PDB entry 3O9X | X-ray diffraction, 2.10 A resolution | chains A and B of the 4 polymer chains in the assembly

Chain A (and B):
Protein: Uncharacterized HTH-type transcriptional regulator ygiT
Source organism: Escherichia coli
Notes: chain B of this document is another copy of the same molecule, construct and numbering; everything in this record applies to it too
Reference sequence: Q46864 (YGIT_ECOLI); numbering as in UniProt (aligned over 1-131)
Sequence (133 residues; numbered -1 to 131; the number before each row is that of its first residue; numbers below 1 keep their minus sign (Gly-1 is residue -1)):
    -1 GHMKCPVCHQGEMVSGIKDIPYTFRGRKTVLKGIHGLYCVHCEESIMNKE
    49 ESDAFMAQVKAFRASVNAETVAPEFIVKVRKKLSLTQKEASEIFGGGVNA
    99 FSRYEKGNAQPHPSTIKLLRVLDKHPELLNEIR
Unresolved in the structure: -1
Differences from the reference sequence: expression tag (-1 to 0)
Ion coordination: Zn2+: Cys3, Cys6, Cys37, Cys40
UniProt features mapped onto this chain:
  - DNA-binding region: Gln85 to Lys104 (H-T-H motif)
  - binding site (Zn(2+)): Cys3, Cys6, Cys37, Cys40
  - mutagenesis: Arg61 (R61A/D: Decreases DNA-binding, decreases thermostability of MqsR-MqsA complex), Asn97 to Arg101 (Abolishes DNA-binding, including binding to the rpoS promoter), Asn97 (N97A: 50-fold reduction in DNA-binding), Arg101 (R101A: 10-fold reduction in DNA-binding)
From the paper describing this entry:
  - binding site for the 26-nt DNA strand: Phe22, Arg23, Lys58, Arg61, Arg78, Lys79, Thr84, Gln85, Lys86, Gly94, Gly95, Val96, Asn97 to Lys104, Ala107, Gln108, His110
  - specificity-determining residues: Asn97, Arg101
  - binding site for the 26-nt DNA strand: Asn97, Ser100, His110
  - mutagenesis - N97A (40.1 +/- 7.3 nm), R101A (7.5 +/- 4.5 nm): decreased binding to the 26-nt DNA strand
  - mutagenesis - N97A/R101A: abolished binding to the 26-nt DNA strand
  - conformationally variable residues (domain motion, loop rearrangement): Arg23, Arg61, Asn65, Thr68, Val69, Gly93 to Gly95
  - contacts within the chain: Asn65-Gly105 (hydrogen bond), Asn65-Gln108 (hydrogen bond)
  - self-association interface (contacts with another copy of this molecule): Ser112

Interface between chain A and chain B:
Contacting residue pairs (33):
  Ile91(A) - Lys115(B)  hydrogen bond (backbone-side chain)
  Phe92(A) - His110(B)  hydrogen bond (backbone-side chain)
  Phe92(A) - Pro111(B)
  Phe92(A) - Ser112(B)  hydrogen bond (backbone-side chain)
  Gly93(A) - Pro111(B)
  His110(A) - Phe92(B)  hydrogen bond (side chain-backbone)
  His110(A) - His110(B)
  His110(A) - Thr113(B)
  Pro111(A) - Phe92(B)
  Pro111(A) - Gly93(B)
  Ser112(A) - Phe92(B)  hydrogen bond (side chain-backbone)
  Ser112(A) - Ser112(B)
  Ser112(A) - Thr113(B)  hydrogen bond
  Ser112(A) - Leu116(B)
  Thr113(A) - His110(B)
  Thr113(A) - Ser112(B)  hydrogen bond
  Lys115(A) - Ile91(B)  hydrogen bond (side chain-backbone)
  Lys115(A) - Leu116(B)
  Lys115(A) - Ile130(B)
  Leu116(A) - Leu116(B)  hydrophobic
  Arg118(A) - Glu129(B)
  Arg118(A) - Ile130(B)  hydrogen bond (side chain-backbone)
  Val119(A) - Leu126(B)  hydrophobic
  Val119(A) - Ile130(B)  hydrophobic
  Lys122(A) - Glu129(B)
  His123(A) - Leu126(B)
  His123(A) - Glu129(B)  salt bridge
  Leu126(A) - His123(B)
  Leu126(A) - Leu126(B)  hydrophobic
  Glu129(A) - His123(B)  salt bridge
  Ile130(A) - Lys115(B)
  Ile130(A) - Arg118(B)
  Ile130(A) - Val119(B)  hydrophobic
Interface residues without a listed pair, chain B (16 interface residues in all): Lys122

In short:
Chain A and chain B each contribute 16 residues to their interface; the contacts include 9 hydrogen bonds and
2 salt bridges. Polar pairs include His123(A)-Glu129(B), Ile91(A)-Lys115(B) and Phe92(A)-His110(B). The paper
reports a binding site for the 26-nt DNA strand at Phe22(A), Arg23(A) and Lys58(A) among others; N97A and
R101A of chain A reduce binding to the 26-nt DNA strand.
Chain A and chain B are both Uncharacterized HTH-type transcriptional regulator ygiT (Escherichia coli); the
structure, Structure of the E. coli antitoxin MqsA (YgiT/b3021) in complex with its gene promoter, was
determined by X-ray diffraction.
